8XQR - chains A and R of the 5 polymer chains in the assembly; structure by electron microscopy, 3.20 A resolution.

# Chain A
Name: Guanine nucleotide-binding protein G(t) subunit alpha-3
Source organism: Homo sapiens
Sequence (264 residues; row label = number of the first residue in the row; numbers below 1 keep their minus sign (Met-14 is residue -14)):
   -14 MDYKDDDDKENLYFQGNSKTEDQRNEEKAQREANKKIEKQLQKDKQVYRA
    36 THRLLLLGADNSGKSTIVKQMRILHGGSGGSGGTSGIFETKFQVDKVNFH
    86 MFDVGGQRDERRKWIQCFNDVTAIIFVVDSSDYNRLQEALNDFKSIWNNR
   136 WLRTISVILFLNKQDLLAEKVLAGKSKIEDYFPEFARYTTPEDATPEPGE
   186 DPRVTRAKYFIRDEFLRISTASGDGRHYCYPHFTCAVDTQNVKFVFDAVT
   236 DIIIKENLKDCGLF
Not modelled in the structure: -14 to 4, 65-69

# Chain R
Name: Exo-alpha-sialidase, Taste receptor type 2 member 14, LgBiT
Source organism: Clostridium perfringens
UniProtKB: chimeric construct of A0A6M1VLG5, Q9NYV8: residues -455 to -4 from A0A6M1VLG5 (A0A6M1VLG5_CLOPF) positions 243-694 (UniProt number = residue number + 698); residues 2-317 from Q9NYV8 positions 2-317 (same numbers)
Sequence (990 residues; numbered -499 to 490; the number before each row is that of its first residue; numbers below 1 keep their minus sign (Met-499 is residue -499)):
  -499 MKTIIALSYIFCLVFADYKDDDDAHHHHHHHHHHENLYFQSGRAVEGAVK
  -449 TEPVDLFHPGFLNSSNYRIPALFKTKEGTLIASIDARRHGGADAPNNDID
  -399 TAVRRSEDGGKTWDEGQIIMDYPDKSSVIDTTLIQDDETGRIFLLVTHFP
  -349 SKYGFWNAGLGSGFKNIDGKEYLCLYDSSGKEFTVRENVVYDKDSNKTEY
  -299 TTNALGDLFKNGTKIDNINSSTAPLKAKGTSYINLVYSDDDGKTWSEPQN
  -249 INFQVKKDWMKFLGIAPGRGIQIKNGEHKGRIVVPVYYTNEKGKQSSAVI
  -199 YSDDSGKNWTIGESPNDNRKLENGKIINSKTLSDDAPQLTECQVVEMPNG
  -149 QLKLFMRNLSGYLNIATSFDGGATWDETVEKDTNVLEPYCQLSVINYSQK
   -99 VDGKDAVIFSNPNARSRSNGTVRIGLINQVGTYENGEPKYEFDWKYNKLV
   -49 KPGYYAYSCLTELSNGNIGLLYEGTPSEEMSYIEMNLKYLESGANKGSAG
     1 SGGVIKSIFTFVLIVEFIIGNLGNSFIALVNCIDWVKGRKISSVDRILTA
    51 LAISRISLVWLIFGSWCVSVFFPALFATEKMFRMLTNIWTVINHFSVWLA
   101 TGLGTFYFLKIANFSNSIFLYLKWRVKKVVLVLLLVTSVFLFLNIALINI
   151 HINASINGYRRNKTCSSDSSNFTRFSSLIVLTSTVFIFIPFTLSLAMFLL
   201 LIFSMWKHRKKMQHTVKISGDASTKAHRGVKSVITFFLLYAIFSLSFFIS
   251 VWTSERLEENLIILSQVMGMAYPSCHSCVLILGNKKLRQASLSVLLWLRY
   301 MFKDGEPSGHKEFRESSGSGSSGSGSSGSGSSVFTLEDFVGDWEQTAAYN
   351 LDQVLEQGGVSSLLQNLAVSVTPIQRIVRSGENALKIDIHVIIPYEGLSA
   401 DQMAQIEEVFKVVYPVDDHHFKVILPYGTLVIDGVTPNMLNYFGRPYEGI
   451 AVFDGKKITVTGTLWNGNKIIDERLITPDGSMLFRVTINS
Not modelled in the structure: -499 to 1, 159-171, 218-223, 300-490
Differences from the reference sequence: initiating methionine (-499); expression tag (-498 to -456); conflict Ser-305 (Gly393 in A0A6M1VLG5); linker (-3 to 1)
Ligand contacts: flufenamic acid (FLF; 2-[[3-(trifluoromethyl)phenyl]amino] benzoic acid): Gly104, Tyr107, Ser194, Met197, Phe198, Leu201, Ile202, Val230, Phe237, Tyr272, His276, Leu280, Gly283
Curated features (UniProtKB/Swiss-Prot):
  - binding site (cholesterol): Thr86, Trp89, Val180, Ser265, Met268
  - glycosylation (N-linked (GlcNAc...) asparagine): Asn153, Asn162, Asn171

# Interface between chain A and chain R
Residue-residue contacts - 33 pairs, chain A then chain R:
  Gln31(A) - Trp124(R)  hydrogen bond (side chain-backbone)
  Gln31(A) - Arg125(R)
  Arg34(A) - Trp124(R)
  Lys81(A) - Ser117(R)  hydrogen bond
  Tyr213(A) - Lys217(R)
  Cys214(A) - Lys217(R)  hydrogen bond (backbone-side chain)
  Tyr215(A) - Lys217(R)
  Phe229(A) - Thr215(R)
  Asp232(A) - Lys211(R)
  Asp232(A) - Met212(R)
  Asp232(A) - Thr215(R)
  Thr235(A) - His208(R)
  Asp236(A) - His208(R)  salt bridge
  Asp236(A) - Met212(R)
  Ile239(A) - Ile111(R)
  Ile239(A) - Asn113(R)
  Ile239(A) - Met205(R)  hydrophobic
  Asn242(A) - Lys110(R)
  Leu243(A) - Ile111(R)  hydrophobic
  Asp245(A) - Val44(R)
  Cys246(A) - Val44(R)
  Cys246(A) - Tyr107(R)
  Cys246(A) - Lys110(R)
  Cys246(A) - Ile111(R)  hydrophobic
  Cys246(A) - Asn284(R)  hydrogen bond (backbone-side chain)
  Gly247(A) - Gly283(R)
  Gly247(A) - Asn284(R)
  Gly247(A) - Lys285(R)  hydrogen bond (backbone-backbone)
  Leu248(A) - Tyr107(R)
  Leu248(A) - Ile111(R)  hydrophobic
  Leu248(A) - Gly283(R)
  Phe249(A) - Lys285(R)
  Phe249(A) - Arg288(R)
Other interface residues (no listed pair), chain A (21 interface residues in all): Ala35, Thr180, Arg197
Other interface residues (no listed pair), chain R (23 interface residues in all): Phe106, Ser115, Leu120, Lys123, Val216

# In short
Chain A and chain R form an interface of 21 and 23 residues respectively; the contacts include 5 hydrogen
bonds and 1 salt bridge. Polar pairs include Asp236(A)-His208(R), Gln31(A)-Trp124(R) and Lys81(A)-Ser117(R).
Ligands of chain R: flufenamic acid.
Chain A is Guanine nucleotide-binding protein G(t) subunit alpha-3 (Homo sapiens) and chain R is
Exo-alpha-sialidase, Taste receptor type 2 member 14, LgBiT (Clostridium perfringens); the structure,
Structure 2 of human class T GPCR TAS2R14-miniGs/gust complex with Flufenamic acid, was determined by electron
microscopy, deposited together with 8XQL, 8XQN, 8XQO, 8XQP, 8XQS, 8XQT and 8YKY.
